7W4B - chains A and B of the 12 polymer chains in the assembly; structure by X-ray diffraction, 2.50 A resolution.

== Chain A (and B) ==
Molecule: 17 kDa phloem lectin
Source organism: Cucumis sativus
Notes: chain B of this document is another copy of the same molecule, construct and numbering; everything in this record applies to it too
UniProt: Q8LK69 (Q8LK69_CUCSA); numbering as in UniProt (aligned over 5-154)
Chain sequence (150 residues; numbered 5 to 154; the number before each row is that of its first residue):
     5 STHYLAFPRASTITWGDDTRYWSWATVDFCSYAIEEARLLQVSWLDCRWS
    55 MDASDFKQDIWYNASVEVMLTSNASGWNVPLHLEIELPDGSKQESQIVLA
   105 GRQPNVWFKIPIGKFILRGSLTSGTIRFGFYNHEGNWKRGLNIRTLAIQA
Disordered / not traced: 123-126

== Interface between chain A and chain B ==
Contacting residue pairs (61):
  Ser-5(A) / Ala-37(B)
  Ser-5(A) / Glu-39(B)  hydrogen bond
  Thr-6(A) / Phe-11(B)
  Thr-6(A) / Tyr-36(B)
  Thr-6(A) / Ala-37(B)  hydrogen bond (side chain-backbone)
  His-7(A) / Ala-10(B)
  His-7(A) / Phe-11(B)  hydrogen bond (backbone-backbone)
  His-7(A) / Arg-13(B)
  His-7(A) / Ala-14(B)
  Tyr-8(A) / Leu-9(B)
  Tyr-8(A) / Ala-10(B)  hydrophobic
  Tyr-8(A) / Ala-14(B)
  Tyr-8(A) / Ser-54(B)
  Tyr-8(A) / Met-55(B)  hydrophobic
  Leu-9(A) / Tyr-8(B)
  Leu-9(A) / Leu-9(B)  hydrogen bond (backbone-backbone)
  Leu-9(A) / Phe-11(B)  hydrophobic
  Leu-9(A) / Tyr-36(B)  hydrophobic
  Ala-10(A) / His-7(B)
  Ala-10(A) / Tyr-8(B)  hydrophobic
  Phe-11(A) / Thr-6(B)
  Phe-11(A) / His-7(B)  hydrogen bond (backbone-backbone)
  Phe-11(A) / Leu-9(B)  hydrophobic
  Arg-13(A) / Ser-5(B)
  Arg-13(A) / His-7(B)
  Arg-13(A) / Lys-61(B)  hydrogen bond (backbone-side chain)
  Ala-14(A) / His-7(B)
  Ala-14(A) / Tyr-8(B)
  Ala-14(A) / Lys-61(B)
  Ser-15(A) / Lys-61(B)  hydrogen bond (backbone-side chain)
  Phe-33(A) / Phe-33(B)  hydrophobic
  Phe-33(A) / Cys-34(B)  hydrophobic
  Cys-34(A) / Phe-33(B)  hydrophobic
  Cys-34(A) / Cys-34(B)  disulfide
  Ser-35(A) / Lys-113(B)  hydrogen bond (backbone-side chain)
  Tyr-36(A) / Thr-6(B)
  Tyr-36(A) / Glu-71(B)  hydrogen bond
  Tyr-36(A) / Lys-113(B)
  Tyr-36(A) / Thr-149(B)
  Tyr-36(A) / Ala-151(B)  hydrophobic
  Ala-37(A) / Ser-5(B)
  Ala-37(A) / Thr-6(B)  hydrogen bond (backbone-side chain)
  Glu-39(A) / Ser-5(B)  hydrogen bond
  Ser-54(A) / Tyr-8(B)
  Ser-54(A) / Asp-59(B)
  Met-55(A) / Tyr-8(B)  hydrophobic
  Met-55(A) / Asp-59(B)
  Asp-56(A) / Asp-56(B)
  Asp-56(A) / Asp-59(B)  hydrogen bond (backbone-side chain)
  Asp-59(A) / Ser-54(B)
  Asp-59(A) / Met-55(B)
  Asp-59(A) / Asp-56(B)  hydrogen bond (side chain-backbone)
  Asp-59(A) / Asp-59(B)
  Lys-61(A) / Arg-13(B)
  Lys-61(A) / Ala-14(B)
  Lys-61(A) / Ser-15(B)  hydrogen bond (side chain-backbone)
  Glu-71(A) / Tyr-36(B)  hydrogen bond
  Lys-113(A) / Ser-35(B)  hydrogen bond (side chain-backbone)
  Lys-113(A) / Tyr-36(B)
  Thr-149(A) / Tyr-36(B)
  Ala-151(A) / Tyr-36(B)  hydrophobic
Other interface residues (no listed pair), chain A (29 interface residues in all): Thr-16, Ile-38, Ser-58, Gln-153
Other interface residues (no listed pair), chain B (29 interface residues in all): Thr-16, Ile-38, Ser-58, Gln-153
Cross-chain cystine bridges: Cys-34(A)/Cys-34(B)

== In short ==
The chain A/chain B interface involves 29 residues from each chain, with 1 disulfide bond and 16 hydrogen
bonds. Among the polar pairs are Ser-5(A)/Glu-39(B), Thr-6(A)/Ala-37(B) and Arg-13(A)/Lys-61(B).
Chain A and chain B are both 17 kDa phloem lectin (Cucumis sativus); the structure, Phloem lectin (PP2)
structure -complex with Chitotrise, was determined by X-ray diffraction (same publication as 7VUB, 7VWB and
7YAQ).
